Entry 7WIG (electron microscopy, 2.70 A resolution); this record covers chains B and G of the 5 polymer chains in the assembly.

== Chain B ==
Molecule: Guanine nucleotide-binding protein G(I)/G(S)/G(T) subunit beta-1
Source organism: Rattus norvegicus
Reference sequence: P54311 (GBB1_RAT); residue numbers follow UniProt; this construct covers 2-340
Amino-acid sequence (345 residues; each row starts with the number of its first residue; numbers below 1 keep their minus sign (Met-4 is residue -4)):
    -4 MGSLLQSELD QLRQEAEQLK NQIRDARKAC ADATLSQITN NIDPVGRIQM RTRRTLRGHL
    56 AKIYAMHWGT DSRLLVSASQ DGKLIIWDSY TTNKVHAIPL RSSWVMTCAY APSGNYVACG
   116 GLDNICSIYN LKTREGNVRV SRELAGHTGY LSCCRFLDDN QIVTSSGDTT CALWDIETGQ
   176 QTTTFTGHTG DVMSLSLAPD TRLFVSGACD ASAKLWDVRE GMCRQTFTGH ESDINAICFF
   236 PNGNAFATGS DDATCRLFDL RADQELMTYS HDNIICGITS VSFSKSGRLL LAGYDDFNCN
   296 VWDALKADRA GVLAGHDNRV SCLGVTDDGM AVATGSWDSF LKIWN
Not modelled in the structure: -4 to 1
Sequence notes: initiating methionine (-4); expression tag (-3 to 1)
Curated features (UniProtKB/Swiss-Prot):
  - modified residue: Ser2 (N-acetylserine), His266 (Phosphohistidine)

== Chain G ==
Molecule: Guanine nucleotide-binding protein G(I)/G(S)/G(O) subunit gamma-2
Source organism: Bos taurus
Reference sequence: P63212 (GBG2_BOVIN); residue numbers follow UniProt; this construct covers 2-71
Amino-acid sequence (70 residues; numbered 2 to 71; the number before each row is that of its first residue):
     2 ASNNTASIAQ ARKLVEQLKM EANIDRIKVS KAAADLMAYC EAHAKEDPLL TPVPASENPF
    62 REKKFFCAIL
Not modelled in the structure: 2-4, 63-71
Curated features (UniProtKB/Swiss-Prot):
  - modified residue: Ala2 (N-acetylalanine), Cys68 (Cysteine methyl ester)
  - lipidation: Cys68 (S-geranylgeranyl cysteine)

== Interface between chain B and chain G ==
Pairs across the interface (81; chain B residue first):
  Leu4(B) - Ser8(G)
  Leu4(B) - Ile9(G)
  Leu7(B) - Ala12(G)  hydrophobic
  Leu7(B) - Arg13(G)
  Leu7(B) - Val16(G)
  Arg8(B) - Ala12(G)
  Arg8(B) - Leu15(G)
  Glu10(B) - Val16(G)
  Ala11(B) - Val16(G)  hydrophobic
  Ala11(B) - Leu19(G)
  Leu14(B) - Val16(G)
  Leu14(B) - Leu19(G)  hydrophobic
  Leu14(B) - Lys20(G)
  Lys15(B) - Leu19(G)
  Gln17(B) - Ala23(G)
  Ile18(B) - Leu19(G)  hydrophobic
  Ile18(B) - Glu22(G)
  Ile18(B) - Ala23(G)  hydrophobic
  Ala21(B) - Arg27(G)
  Cys25(B) - Ile28(G)  hydrogen bond (side chain-backbone)
  Cys25(B) - Lys29(G)
  Cys25(B) - Val30(G)
  Ala26(B) - Val30(G)  hydrophobic
  Asp27(B) - Lys29(G)
  Asp27(B) - Val30(G)
  Asp27(B) - Ser31(G)  hydrogen bond
  Ala28(B) - Val30(G)
  Leu30(B) - Ala34(G)  hydrophobic
  Ile33(B) - Ser31(G)
  Ile33(B) - Ala34(G)  hydrophobic
  Ile33(B) - Met38(G)
  Thr34(B) - Met38(G)
  Ile37(B) - Met38(G)  hydrophobic
  Val40(B) - Leu51(G)  hydrophobic
  Met45(B) - Leu50(G)  hydrophobic
  Arg48(B) - Asn59(G)
  Arg48(B) - Phe61(G)
  Arg48(B) - Arg62(G)  hydrogen bond (side chain-backbone)
  Arg49(B) - Phe61(G)  hydrogen bond (side chain-backbone)
  Arg49(B) - Arg62(G)
  Ser84(B) - Phe61(G)
  Tyr85(B) - Pro60(G)
  Tyr85(B) - Phe61(G)  hydrophobic
  Met217(B) - Met21(G)  hydrophobic
  Cys218(B) - Gln18(G)  hydrogen bond (backbone-side chain)
  Arg219(B) - Glu22(G)
  Arg219(B) - Ile25(G)
  Phe235(B) - Tyr40(G)  hydrophobic
  Phe235(B) - Cys41(G)  hydrophobic
  Pro236(B) - Tyr40(G)
  Asn237(B) - Tyr40(G)
  Asp254(B) - Ala33(G)
  Arg256(B) - Arg27(G)
  Arg256(B) - Ile28(G)  hydrogen bond (backbone-backbone)
  Arg256(B) - Asp36(G)  salt bridge
  Ala257(B) - Ile28(G)
  Asp258(B) - Glu22(G)
  Asp258(B) - Arg27(G)  salt bridge
  Leu261(B) - Val30(G)  hydrophobic
  Leu261(B) - Leu37(G)  hydrophobic
  Ser279(B) - Asp48(G)  hydrogen bond
  Ser279(B) - Leu50(G)
  Lys280(B) - Glu47(G)
  Lys280(B) - Asp48(G)
  Ser281(B) - Tyr40(G)
  Ser281(B) - Cys41(G)
  Ser281(B) - His44(G)
  Ser281(B) - Asp48(G)  hydrogen bond
  Gly282(B) - Cys41(G)
  Leu300(B) - Cys41(G)  hydrophobic
  Asp323(B) - Pro49(G)
  Gly324(B) - Pro49(G)
  Gly324(B) - Leu50(G)
  Met325(B) - Pro49(G)  hydrophobic
  Met325(B) - Glu58(G)
  Met325(B) - Pro60(G)
  Ala326(B) - Phe61(G)  hydrophobic
  Val327(B) - Leu50(G)  hydrophobic
  Ile338(B) - Phe61(G)  hydrophobic
  Asn340(B) - Asn59(G)
  Asn340(B) - Phe61(G)
Interface residues without a listed pair, chain B (57 interface residues in all): Glu3, Arg22, Ile43, Gln220, Ala240, Leu252, Gln259, Arg283, Leu284, Leu286
Interface residues without a listed pair, chain G (38 interface residues in all): Asp26, Val54

== Summary ==
57 residues of chain B and 38 residues of chain G are in contact; the contacts include 8 hydrogen bonds and 2
salt bridges. Polar contacts include Arg256(B)-Asp36(G), Asp258(B)-Arg27(G) and Cys25(B)-Ile28(G).
Chain B is Guanine nucleotide-binding protein G(I)/G(S)/G(T) subunit beta-1 (Rattus norvegicus) and chain G is
Guanine nucleotide-binding protein G(I)/G(S)/G(O) subunit gamma-2 (Bos taurus); the structure, Cryo-EM
structure of the L-054,264-bound human SSTR2-Gi1 complex, was determined by electron microscopy together with
7WIC from the same study.
